8H0E - chains A and C of the 3 polymer chains in the assembly; structure by X-ray diffraction, 1.76 A resolution.

# Chain A
Molecule: collagen-like peptide chain A
Amino-acid sequence (32 residues; numbered 1 to 32; the number before each row is that of its first residue):
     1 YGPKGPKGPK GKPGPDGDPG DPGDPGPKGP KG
Modified residues: Pro13, Pro19, Pro22, Pro25 (4-hydroxyproline; HYP)

# Chain C
Molecule: collagen-like peptide chain C
Amino-acid sequence (31 residues; each row starts with the number of its first residue):
     1 YGKPGPEGPE GPKGKPGPKG KPGKPGKPGK A
Modified residues: Pro4, Pro16, Pro22, Pro25, Pro28 (4-hydroxyproline; HYP)

# Chain A / chain C interface
Contacting residue pairs - 56 pairs, chain A then chain C:
  Pro3(A) - Tyr1(C)
  Pro3(A) - Gly2(C)  hydrogen bond (backbone-backbone)
  Lys4(A) - Tyr1(C)
  Lys4(A) - Gly2(C)
  Gly5(A) - Gly2(C)
  Gly5(A) - Lys3(C)
  Pro6(A) - Gly2(C)
  Pro6(A) - Lys3(C)
  Pro6(A) - Pro4(C)
  Pro6(A) - Gly5(C)  hydrogen bond (backbone-backbone)
  Gly8(A) - Gly5(C)
  Gly8(A) - Pro6(C)
  Pro9(A) - Gly5(C)
  Pro9(A) - Glu7(C)
  Pro9(A) - Gly8(C)  hydrogen bond (backbone-backbone)
  Gly11(A) - Gly8(C)
  Gly11(A) - Pro9(C)
  Lys12(A) - Glu7(C)  salt bridge
  Lys12(A) - Glu10(C)
  Lys12(A) - Gly11(C)  hydrogen bond (backbone-backbone)
  Pro13(A) - Glu10(C)
  Gly14(A) - Glu10(C)
  Gly14(A) - Gly11(C)
  Gly14(A) - Pro12(C)
  Pro15(A) - Glu10(C)
  Pro15(A) - Gly11(C)
  Pro15(A) - Lys13(C)
  Pro15(A) - Gly14(C)  hydrogen bond (backbone-backbone)
  Asp16(A) - Lys13(C)
  Gly17(A) - Gly14(C)
  Gly17(A) - Lys15(C)
  Asp18(A) - Lys13(C)  salt bridge
  Asp18(A) - Pro16(C)
  Asp18(A) - Gly17(C)  hydrogen bond (backbone-backbone)
  Pro19(A) - Gly17(C)
  Gly20(A) - Gly17(C)
  Gly20(A) - Pro18(C)
  Asp21(A) - Lys19(C)
  Asp21(A) - Gly20(C)  hydrogen bond (backbone-backbone)
  Pro22(A) - Lys19(C)
  Gly23(A) - Gly20(C)
  Gly23(A) - Lys21(C)
  Asp24(A) - Lys19(C)  salt bridge
  Asp24(A) - Pro22(C)
  Asp24(A) - Gly23(C)  hydrogen bond (backbone-backbone)
  Gly26(A) - Gly23(C)
  Gly26(A) - Lys24(C)
  Pro27(A) - Gly23(C)
  Pro27(A) - Pro25(C)
  Pro27(A) - Gly26(C)  hydrogen bond (backbone-backbone)
  Lys28(A) - Gly26(C)
  Gly29(A) - Gly26(C)
  Pro30(A) - Pro28(C)
  Pro30(A) - Gly29(C)  hydrogen bond (backbone-backbone)
  Gly32(A) - Gly29(C)
  Gly32(A) - Lys30(C)
Also at the interface, not in a pair above, chain A (30 interface residues in all): Lys7, Lys10, Pro25, Lys31
Also at the interface, not in a pair above, chain C (31 interface residues in all): Lys27, Ala31

# Summary
30 residues of chain A face 31 of chain C across their interface, with 10 hydrogen bonds and 3 salt bridges.
Among the polar pairs are Lys12(A)-Glu7(C), Asp18(A)-Lys13(C) and Asp24(A)-Lys19(C).
Here chain A is collagen-like peptide chain A and chain C is collagen-like peptide chain C. Entry 8H0E
(Crystal structure of collagen heterotrimer with KD, ER and KE axial pairs) was determined by X-ray
diffraction together with 8GZO and 8H0F from the same study.
